9D7Q - chains A and B; structure by X-ray diffraction, 3.30 A resolution.

# Chain A (and B)
Molecule: Serine/threonine-protein kinase WNK3
Source organism: Homo sapiens
Notes: EC 2.7.11.1; chain B of this document is another copy of the same molecule, construct and numbering; everything in this record applies to it too
Reference sequence: Q9BYP7 (WNK3_HUMAN); numbering as in UniProt (aligned over 130-409)
Amino-acid sequence (280 residues; each row starts with the number of its first residue):
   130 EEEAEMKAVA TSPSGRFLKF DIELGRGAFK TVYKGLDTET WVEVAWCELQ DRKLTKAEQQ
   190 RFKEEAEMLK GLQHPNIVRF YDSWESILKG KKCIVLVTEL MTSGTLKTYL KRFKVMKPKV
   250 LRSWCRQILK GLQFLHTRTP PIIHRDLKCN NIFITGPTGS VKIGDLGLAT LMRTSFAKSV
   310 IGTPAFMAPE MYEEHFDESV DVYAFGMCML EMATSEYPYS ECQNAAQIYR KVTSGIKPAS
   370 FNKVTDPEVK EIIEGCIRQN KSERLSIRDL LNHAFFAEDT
Disordered / not traced: 303-313, 408-409 (chain B: 130-131, 304-314, 408-409)
Construct notes: conflict N279 (Asp in Q9BYP7), F325 (Tyr in Q9BYP7); engineered mutation A314 (Glu in Q9BYP7)
From the paper describing this entry:
  - mutagenesis - E314A: increased catalytic activity
  - mutagenesis - K236A, K307A: unchanged catalytic activity
  - mutagenesis - M301A, Y346F: decreased catalytic activity
  - post-translational modification sites: S304, S308 (citing earlier work)

# How chain A and chain B interact
Pairs across the interface (49):
  K182(A) - R359(B)
  T184(A) - R359(B)
  T184(A) - S363(B)
  R302(A) - Y358(B)
  A314(A) - K277(B)
  F315(A) - L276(B)
  F315(A) - A333(B)  hydrophobic
  F315(A) - M336(B)  hydrophobic
  M316(A) - R274(B)
  M316(A) - T303(B)
  M316(A) - Y332(B)
  A317(A) - V329(B)  hydrophobic
  A317(A) - Y332(B)  hydrophobic
  P318(A) - Y332(B)
  P318(A) - V361(B)  hydrophobic
  P318(A) - Q388(B)
  P318(A) - R393(B)
  E319(A) - H324(B)
  E319(A) - D326(B)
  E319(A) - S328(B)  hydrogen bond
  E319(A) - V329(B)
  E319(A) - K390(B)
  E319(A) - R393(B)  salt bridge
  M320(A) - E323(B)
  M320(A) - V329(B)  hydrophobic
  E323(A) - M320(B)
  H324(A) - M320(B)
  H324(A) - H324(B)
  D326(A) - E319(B)
  S328(A) - E319(B)  hydrogen bond
  V329(A) - A317(B)  hydrophobic
  V329(A) - E319(B)
  Y332(A) - M316(B)
  Y332(A) - A317(B)  hydrophobic
  Y332(A) - P318(B)
  M336(A) - F315(B)  hydrophobic
  Y358(A) - R302(B)  hydrogen bond
  Y358(A) - Y321(B)  hydrophobic
  R359(A) - K182(B)  hydrogen bond (side chain-backbone)
  R359(A) - L183(B)
  R359(A) - T184(B)
  V361(A) - P318(B)  hydrophobic
  V361(A) - Y321(B)  hydrophobic
  S363(A) - T184(B)
  Q388(A) - P318(B)
  K390(A) - E319(B)
  R393(A) - A317(B)
  R393(A) - P318(B)
  R393(A) - E319(B)  salt bridge
Other interface residues (no listed pair), chain A (30 interface residues in all): L276, Y321, E322, A333, C337, Y346
Other interface residues (no listed pair), chain B (32 interface residues in all): D275, F325

# In short
Chain A and chain B form an interface of 30 and 32 residues respectively, with 4 hydrogen bonds and 2 salt
bridges. Polar contacts include E319(A)-R393(B), E319(A)-S328(B) and Y358(A)-R302(B). The paper reports that
M301A and Y346F of chain A reduce catalytic activity; modification sites S304(A) and S308(A); 5 substitutions
were tested in all.
Chain A and chain B are both Serine/threonine-protein kinase WNK3 (Homo sapiens); the structure, Water and
chloride as allosteric inhibitors in WNK kinase osmosensing, was determined by X-ray diffraction, deposited
together with 9D3F.
